9K9L - chains H and J of the 10 polymer chains in the assembly; structure by electron microscopy, 3.66 A resolution.

== Chain H ==
Molecule: Histone H4
From: Homo sapiens
Reference sequence: P62805 (H4_HUMAN); residues 0-102 here correspond to UniProt positions 1-103 (UniProt number = residue number + 1)
Sequence (106 residues; row label = number of the first residue in the row; numbers below 1 keep their minus sign (Gly-3 is residue -3)):
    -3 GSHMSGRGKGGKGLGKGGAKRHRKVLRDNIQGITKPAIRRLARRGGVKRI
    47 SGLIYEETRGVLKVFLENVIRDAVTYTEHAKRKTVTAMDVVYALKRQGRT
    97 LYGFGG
Disordered / not traced: -3 to 22, 96-102
Construct notes: expression tag (-3 to -1)

== Chain J ==
Molecule: Widom601 DNA RV
From: synthetic construct
Sequence (145 nucleotides; row label = number of the first residue in the row; numbers below 1 keep their minus sign (DA-74 is residue -74)):
   -74 ATCGATGTATATATCTGACACGTGCCTGGAGACTAGGGAGTAATCCCCTT
   -24 GGCGGTTAAAACGCGGGGGACAGCGCGTACGTGCGTTTAAGCGGTGCTAG
    26 AGCTGTCTACGACCAATTGAGCGGCCTCGGCACCGGGATTCTGAT
Disordered / not traced: -74 to -60, 62-70

== How chain H and chain J interact ==
Residue-residue contacts (15):
  Arg35(H) with DG-23(J), salt bridge to the phosphate
  Arg39(H) with DG-23(J), salt bridge to the phosphate
  Lys44(H) with DG-23(J), phosphate contact
  Arg45(H) with DG-23(J), phosphate contact
  Ile46(H) with DG-24(J), sugar contact; DG-23(J), hydrogen bond to the phosphate
  Ser47(H) with DG-24(J), phosphate contact
  Gly48(H) with DG-24(J), hydrogen bond to the phosphate
  Arg78(H) with DA-3(J), phosphate contact; DG-2(J), salt bridge to the phosphate
  Lys79(H) with DC-4(J), phosphate contact; DA-3(J), hydrogen bond to the phosphate
  Thr80(H) with DC-4(J), hydrogen bond to the phosphate; DA-3(J), hydrogen bond to the phosphate
  Thr82(H) with DG-2(J), phosphate contact
Interface residues without a listed pair, chain H (12 interface residues in all): Tyr51

== In short ==
12 residues of chain H face 5 of chain J across their interface, with 5 hydrogen bonds and 3 salt bridges.
Polar contacts include Ile46(H)-DG-23(J), Gly48(H)-DG-24(J) and Lys79(H)-DA-3(J).
Chain H is Histone H4 (Homo sapiens) and chain J is Widom601 DNA RV (synthetic construct); the structure,
Cryo-EM structure of the human CENP-A-H4 octasome, was determined by electron microscopy.
